4IL4 - chains A and B of the 5 polymer chains in the assembly; structure by X-ray diffraction, 3.30 A resolution.

== Chain A (and B) ==
Name: Proton-gated ion channel
Organism: Gloeobacter violaceus
Notes: chain B of this document is another copy of the same molecule, construct and numbering; everything in this record applies to it too
UniProtKB: Q7NDN8 (GLIC_GLOVI); residues 2-317 here correspond to UniProt positions 44-359 (UniProt number = residue number + 42)
Amino-acid sequence (317 residues; each row starts with the number of its first residue):
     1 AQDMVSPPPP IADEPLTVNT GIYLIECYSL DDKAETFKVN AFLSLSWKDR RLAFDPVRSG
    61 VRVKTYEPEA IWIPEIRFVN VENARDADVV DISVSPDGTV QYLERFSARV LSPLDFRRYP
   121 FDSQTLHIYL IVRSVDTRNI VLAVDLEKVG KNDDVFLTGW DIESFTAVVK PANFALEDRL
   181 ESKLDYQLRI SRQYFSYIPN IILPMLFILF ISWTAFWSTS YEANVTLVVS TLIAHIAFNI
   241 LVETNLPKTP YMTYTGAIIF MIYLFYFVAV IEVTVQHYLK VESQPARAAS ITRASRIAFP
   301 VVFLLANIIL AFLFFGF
Unresolved in the structure: 1-4, 316-317
Differences from the reference sequence: expression tag (1)
Ion coordination: Na+ near Ile71 (its only coordinating residue here)
Ligand contacts: dodecyl-beta-D-selenomaltoside (LSM; dodecyl 4-O-alpha-D-glucopyranosyl-1-seleno-beta-D-glucopyranoside): Ile233, Ile236, Ala237, Ile240, Leu241, Thr244, Asn245

== How chain A and chain B interact ==
Residue-residue contacts - 75 pairs, chain A then chain B:
  Tyr23(A) with Leu176(B); Glu177(B)
  Ile25(A) with Val79(B)
  Glu26(A) with Val79(B); Asn80(B); Val81(B), hydrogen bond (side chain-backbone); Leu111(B)
  Tyr28(A) with Glu82(B), hydrogen bond (side chain-backbone); Leu111(B), hydrophobic
  Asn40(A) with Val81(B), hydrogen bond (side chain-backbone); Glu82(B), hydrogen bond (side chain-backbone)
  Phe42(A) with Leu176(B), hydrophobic; Glu181(B)
  Val63(A) with Asp136(B)
  Asp86(A) with Asn83(B), hydrogen bond
  Asp88(A) with Ala84(B)
  Val90(A) with Glu75(B); Arg77(B); Arg133(B)
  Asp91(A) with Arg179(B), salt bridge
  Ser93(A) with Asp136(B), hydrogen bond; Arg179(B), hydrogen bond
  Leu103(A) with Arg133(B); Glu177(B)
  Arg105(A) with Arg77(B); Phe78(B), hydrogen bond (side chain-backbone); Val79(B), hydrogen bond (side chain-backbone)
  Ser107(A) with Glu82(B); Asn83(B)
  Lys148(A) with Glu177(B); Asp178(B), salt bridge
  Phe156(A) with Leu111(B), hydrophobic; Pro113(B)
  Thr158(A) with Glu35(B)
  Gln193(A) with Pro250(B)
  Phe195(A) with Thr249(B); Pro250(B); Tyr251(B); Met252(B), hydrophobic
  Ser196(A) with Lys248(B); Thr249(B)
  Tyr197(A) with Lys248(B)
  Pro199(A) with Met252(B), hydrophobic; Phe260(B)
  Asn200(A) with Asn239(B); Glu243(B)
  Leu203(A) with Phe260(B), hydrophobic
  Pro204(A) with Tyr263(B)
  Phe207(A) with Phe260(B), hydrophobic; Tyr263(B), hydrophobic; Leu264(B), hydrophobic; Phe267(B)
  Ile208(A) with Leu232(B), hydrophobic; Ile236(B), hydrophobic
  Phe210(A) with Phe267(B), hydrophobic
  Ile211(A) with Leu232(B), hydrophobic; Phe267(B), hydrophobic
  Thr214(A) with Val270(B); Thr274(B)
  Trp217(A) with Thr274(B); Tyr278(B)
  Ser218(A) with Tyr221(B)
  Ser220(A) with Glu222(B), hydrogen bond
  Ala223(A) with Tyr221(B), hydrophobic; Val225(B)
  Thr226(A) with Val225(B)
  Leu227(A) with Tyr221(B); Val225(B), hydrophobic
  Ser230(A) with Val229(B); Ile233(B)
  Ala234(A) with Ile236(B), hydrophobic
  Phe238(A) with Ile236(B), hydrophobic
  Leu241(A) with Ile240(B), hydrophobic
  Asn245(A) with Lys248(B)
  Arg296(A) with Tyr278(B)
Other interface residues (no listed pair), chain A (48 interface residues in all): Ser44, Val89, Gly159, Ile201, Thr219
Other interface residues (no listed pair), chain B (47 interface residues in all): Lys33, Ile131, Thr226, Pro247, His277, Val281

== In short ==
Chain A and chain B form an interface of 48 and 47 residues respectively, with 10 hydrogen bonds and 2 salt
bridges. Among the polar pairs are Asp91(A)-Arg179(B), Lys148(A)-Asp178(B) and Glu26(A)-Val81(B). Chain A
binds dodecyl-beta-D-selenomaltoside.
Chain A and chain B are both Proton-gated ion channel (Gloeobacter violaceus); the structure, The pentameric
ligand-gated ion channel GLIC in complex with Se-DDM, was determined by X-ray diffraction, deposited together
with 4HFI, 4IL9, 4ILA, 4ILB and 4ILC.
